5IPL - chains D and 1 of the 9 polymer chains in the assembly; structure by X-ray diffraction, 3.60 A resolution.

# Chain D
Protein: DNA-directed RNA polymerase subunit beta'
Organism: Escherichia coli
Notes: EC 2.7.7.6
UniProtKB: P0A8T7 (RPOC_ECOLI); residues 1-1407 here = UniProt positions 1-1407
Chain sequence (1407 residues; each row starts with the number of its first residue):
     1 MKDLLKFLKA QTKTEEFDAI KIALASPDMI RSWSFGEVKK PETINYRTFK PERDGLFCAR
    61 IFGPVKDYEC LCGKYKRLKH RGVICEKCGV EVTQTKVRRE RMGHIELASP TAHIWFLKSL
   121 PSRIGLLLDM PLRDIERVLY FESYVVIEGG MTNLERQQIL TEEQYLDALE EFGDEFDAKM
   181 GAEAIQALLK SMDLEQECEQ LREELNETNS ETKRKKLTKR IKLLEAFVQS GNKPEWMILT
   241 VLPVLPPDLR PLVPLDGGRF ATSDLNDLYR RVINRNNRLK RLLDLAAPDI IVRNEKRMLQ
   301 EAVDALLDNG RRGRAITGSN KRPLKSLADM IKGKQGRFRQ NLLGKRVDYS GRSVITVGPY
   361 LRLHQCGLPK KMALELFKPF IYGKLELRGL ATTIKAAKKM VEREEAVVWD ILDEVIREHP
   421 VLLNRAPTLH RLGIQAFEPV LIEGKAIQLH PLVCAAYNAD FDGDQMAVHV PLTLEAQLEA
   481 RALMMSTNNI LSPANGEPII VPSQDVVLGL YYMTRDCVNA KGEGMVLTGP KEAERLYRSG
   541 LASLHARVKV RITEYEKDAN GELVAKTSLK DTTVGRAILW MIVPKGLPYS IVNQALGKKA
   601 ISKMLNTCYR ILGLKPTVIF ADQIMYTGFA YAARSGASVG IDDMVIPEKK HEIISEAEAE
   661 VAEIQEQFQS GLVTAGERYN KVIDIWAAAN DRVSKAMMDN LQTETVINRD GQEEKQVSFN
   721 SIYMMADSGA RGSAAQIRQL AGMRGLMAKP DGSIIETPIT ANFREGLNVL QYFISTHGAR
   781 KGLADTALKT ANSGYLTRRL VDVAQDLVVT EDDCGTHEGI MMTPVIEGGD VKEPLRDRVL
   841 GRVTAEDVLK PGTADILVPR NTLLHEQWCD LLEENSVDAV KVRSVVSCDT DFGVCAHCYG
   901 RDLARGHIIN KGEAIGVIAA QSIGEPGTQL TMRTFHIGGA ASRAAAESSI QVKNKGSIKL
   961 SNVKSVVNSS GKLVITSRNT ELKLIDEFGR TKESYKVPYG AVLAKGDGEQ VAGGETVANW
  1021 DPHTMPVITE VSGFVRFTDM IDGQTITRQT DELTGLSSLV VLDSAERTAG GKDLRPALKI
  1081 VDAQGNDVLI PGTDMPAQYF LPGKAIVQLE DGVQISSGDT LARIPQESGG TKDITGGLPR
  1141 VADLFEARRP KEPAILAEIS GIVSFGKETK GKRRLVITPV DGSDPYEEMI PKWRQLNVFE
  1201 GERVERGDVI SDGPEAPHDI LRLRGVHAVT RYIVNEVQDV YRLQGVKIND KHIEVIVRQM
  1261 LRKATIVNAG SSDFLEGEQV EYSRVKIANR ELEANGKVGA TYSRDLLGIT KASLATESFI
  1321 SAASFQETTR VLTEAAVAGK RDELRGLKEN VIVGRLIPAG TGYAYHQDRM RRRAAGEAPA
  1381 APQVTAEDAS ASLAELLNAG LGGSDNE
Unresolved in the structure: 1-14, 943-1131, 1377-1407
Swiss-Prot annotation at these positions:
  - binding site (Zn(2+)): Cys70, Cys72, Cys85, Cys88, Cys814, Cys888, Cys895, Cys898
  - binding site (Mg(2+)): Asp460, Asp462, Asp464
  - modified residue: Lys983 (N6-acetyllysine)
  - mutagenesis: Gln504 (Q504P: Resistant to antibiotics salinamide A and B), Asn690 (N690D: Resistant to antibiotics salinamide A and B), Met697 (M697V: Resistant to antibiotics salinamide A and B), Ala735 (A735T: Resistant to antibiotics salinamide A and B), Arg738 (R738C/H/P/S: Resistant to antibiotics salinamide A and B), Ala748 (A748E: Resistant to antibiotics salinamide A and B), Pro758 (P758S/T: Resistant to antibiotics salinamide A and B), Phe763 (F763C: Resistant to antibiotics salinamide A and B), Ser775 (S775A: Resistant to antibiotics salinamide A and B), Ala779 (A779T/V: Resistant to antibiotics salinamide A and B), Arg780 (R780C: Resistant to antibiotics salinamide A and B), Gly782 (G782A/C: Resistant to antibiotics salinamide A and B), 1 further mutagenesis entry in UniProt
Ion coordination: Zn2+ site 1: Cys70, Cys72, Cys85, Cys88; Mg2+ site 1: Asp460 (together with diphosphate) (shared with 1 residue of chain C); Mg2+ site 2: Asp460, Asp462, Asp464 (shared with 1 residue of chain 3); Zn2+ site 2: Cys814, Cys888, Cys895
Ligand contacts: diphosphate (DPO): Asp460, Arg731, Arg933, His936, Ile937
Reported in the primary citation:
  - Mg2+ coordination: Asp460
  - binding site for diphosphate: Asp460, Arg731, Arg933, His936
  - binding site for nascent RNA 4-mer: His936
  - catalytic residues: His936 (citing earlier work)
  - conformationally variable residues (helix shift): Asp785 to Lys789

# Chain 1
Molecule: synthetic nontemplate strand DNA
Sequence (50 nucleotides; each row starts with the number of its first residue):
    10 GCCTTGACAT CCCACCTCAC GTATGCTATA ATGTGTGCAG TCTGACGCGG
Unresolved in the structure: 10-26

# Interface between chain D and chain 1
Contacting residue pairs (11):
  Tyr46(D) with DG30(1), phosphate contact; DT31(1), hydrogen bond to the phosphate
  Arg47(D) with DG30(1), sugar contact; DT31(1), salt bridge to the phosphate
  Lys219(D) with DC57(1), salt bridge to the phosphate
  Lys321(D) with DC47(1), hydrogen bond to the phosphate; DA48(1), salt bridge to the phosphate; DG49(1), salt bridge to the phosphate
  Arg1148(D) with DA54(1), phosphate contact; DC55(1), salt bridge to the phosphate
  Lys1311(D) with DG56(1), salt bridge to the phosphate
Interface residues without a listed pair, chain D (7 interface residues in all): Glu42
Interface residues without a listed pair, chain 1 (10 interface residues in all): DA32

# Summary
The interface between chain D and chain 1 involves 7 residues on one side and 10 on the other, with 2 hydrogen
bonds and 6 salt bridges. Polar contacts include Tyr46(D)-DT31(1), Lys321(D)-DC47(1) and Arg47(D)-DT31(1).
From the paper: the catalytic residue His936(D); a binding site for diphosphate at Asp460(D), Arg731(D) and
Arg933(D) among others.
Chain D is DNA-directed RNA polymerase subunit beta' (Escherichia coli) and chain 1 is synthetic nontemplate
strand DNA; the structure, SigmaS-transcription initiation complex with 4-nt nascent RNA, was determined by
X-ray diffraction, deposited together with 5IPM and 5IPN.
